5L66 - chains L and M of the 28 polymer chains in the assembly; structure by X-ray diffraction, 2.80 A resolution.

# Chain L
Molecule: Proteasome subunit beta type-6, Proteasome subunit beta type-1
Organism: Saccharomyces cerevisiae (strain ATCC 204508 / S288c)
Notes: EC 3.4.25.1
UniProt: chimeric construct of P23724, O09061: residues 1-96 from P23724 (PSB6_YEAST) positions 20-115 (UniProt number = residue number + 19); residues 97-111 from O09061 positions 123-137 (UniProt number = residue number + 26); residues 112-117 from P23724 (PSB6_YEAST) positions 131-136 (UniProt number = residue number + 19); residues 118-133 from O09061 positions 144-159 (UniProt number = residue number + 26); residues 134-222 from P23724 (PSB6_YEAST) positions 153-241 (UniProt number = residue number + 19)
Sequence (222 residues; row label = number of the first residue in the row):
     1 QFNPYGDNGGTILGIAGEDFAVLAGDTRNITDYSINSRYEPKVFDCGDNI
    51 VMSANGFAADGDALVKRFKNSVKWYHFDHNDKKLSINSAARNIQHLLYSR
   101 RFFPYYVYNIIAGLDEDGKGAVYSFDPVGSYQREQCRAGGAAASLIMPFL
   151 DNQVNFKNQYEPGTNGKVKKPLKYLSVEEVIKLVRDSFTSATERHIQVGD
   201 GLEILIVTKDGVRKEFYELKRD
Bound ions: Mg2+: Asp222 (shared with 3 residues of chain V)
Curated features (UniProtKB/Swiss-Prot):
  - modified residue: Tyr123 (Phosphotyrosine)

# Chain M
Molecule: Proteasome subunit beta type-7
Organism: Saccharomyces cerevisiae (strain ATCC 204508 / S288c)
Notes: EC 3.4.25.1
UniProt: P30657 (PSB7_YEAST); residues -12 to 233 here correspond to UniProt positions 21-266 (UniProt number = residue number + 33)
Sequence (246 residues; row label = number of the first residue in the row; numbers below 1 keep their minus sign (Thr-12 is residue -12)):
   -12 TQIANAGASPMVNTQQPIVTGTSVISMKYDNGVIIAADNLGSYGSLLRFN
    38 GVERLIPVGDNTVVGISGDISDMQHIERLLKDLVTENAYDNPLADAEEAL
    88 EPSYIFEYLATVMYQRRSKMNPLWNAIIVAGVQSNGDQFLRYVNLLGVTY
   138 SSPTLATGFGAHMANPLLRKVVDRESDIPKTTVQVAEEAIVNAMRVLYYR
   188 DARSSRNFSLAIIDKNTGLTFKKNLQVENMKWDFAKDIKGYGTQKI
Unresolved in the structure: -12 to 0

# Chain L / chain M interface
Residue-residue contacts (41; chain L residue first):
  Gln1(L) - Thr1(M)  hydrogen bond
  Phe2(L) - Thr1(M)
  Phe2(L) - Arg104(M)
  Phe2(L) - Met107(M)
  Phe2(L) - Pro109(M)  hydrophobic
  Phe2(L) - Leu132(M)  hydrophobic
  Phe2(L) - Leu133(M)  hydrophobic
  Asn3(L) - Leu133(M)
  Pro4(L) - Arg104(M)  hydrogen bond (backbone-side chain)
  Pro4(L) - Met107(M)  hydrophobic
  Pro4(L) - Leu133(M)
  Tyr5(L) - Arg104(M)
  Asn8(L) - Val135(M)
  Asn29(L) - Tyr137(M)
  Ser34(L) - His149(M)  hydrogen bond
  Ile35(L) - Arg156(M)  hydrogen bond (backbone-side chain)
  Asn36(L) - Tyr137(M)
  Asn36(L) - Ser139(M)
  Asn36(L) - Arg156(M)
  Ser37(L) - Ser138(M)  hydrogen bond (side chain-backbone)
  Glu40(L) - Arg128(M)  salt bridge
  Glu40(L) - Tyr137(M)
  Glu40(L) - Ser138(M)  hydrogen bond (side chain-backbone)
  Phe57(L) - Arg104(M)
  Phe57(L) - Leu133(M)
  Phe57(L) - Val135(M)  hydrophobic
  Ala59(L) - Tyr101(M)
  Ala59(L) - Leu133(M)
  Ala59(L) - Gly134(M)
  Ala59(L) - Val135(M)
  Asp60(L) - Tyr101(M)  hydrogen bond
  Asp60(L) - Arg104(M)  salt bridge
  Asp62(L) - Thr136(M)  hydrogen bond
  Ala63(L) - Tyr101(M)
  Lys66(L) - Glu94(M)  salt bridge
  Arg100(L) - Arg104(M)
  Phe103(L) - Ser105(M)
  Tyr105(L) - Tyr101(M)
  Glu218(L) - Arg161(M)  salt bridge
  Arg221(L) - Asp160(M)  salt bridge
  Arg221(L) - Arg161(M)
Also at the interface, not in a pair above, chain L (27 interface residues in all): Gly6, Arg38, Tyr39, Ala58
Also at the interface, not in a pair above, chain M (22 interface residues in all): Trp111, Leu142

# In short
27 residues of chain L and 22 residues of chain M are in contact; the contacts include 8 hydrogen bonds and 5
salt bridges. Polar contacts include Glu40(L)-Arg128(M), Asp60(L)-Arg104(M) and Lys66(L)-Glu94(M).
Chain L is Proteasome subunit beta type-6, Proteasome subunit beta type-1 and chain M is Proteasome subunit
beta type-7, both from Saccharomyces cerevisiae (strain ATCC 204508 / S288c); the structure, Yeast 20S
proteasome with mouse beta5i (1-138) and mouse beta6 (97-111; 118-133) in complex with bortezomib, was
determined by X-ray diffraction (same publication as 5L52, 5L54, 5L55, 5L5A, 5L5B, 5L5D and 30 further
entries).
